Entry 2RC6 (X-ray diffraction, 2.70 A resolution); this record covers chain A.

# Chain A
Molecule: Ferredoxin-NADP reductase
Source organism: Leptospira interrogans
Notes: EC 1.18.1.2
Reference sequence: Q8EY89 (Q8EY89_LEPIN); residue numbers follow UniProt; this construct covers 1-314
Sequence (314 residues; row label = number of the first residue in the row):
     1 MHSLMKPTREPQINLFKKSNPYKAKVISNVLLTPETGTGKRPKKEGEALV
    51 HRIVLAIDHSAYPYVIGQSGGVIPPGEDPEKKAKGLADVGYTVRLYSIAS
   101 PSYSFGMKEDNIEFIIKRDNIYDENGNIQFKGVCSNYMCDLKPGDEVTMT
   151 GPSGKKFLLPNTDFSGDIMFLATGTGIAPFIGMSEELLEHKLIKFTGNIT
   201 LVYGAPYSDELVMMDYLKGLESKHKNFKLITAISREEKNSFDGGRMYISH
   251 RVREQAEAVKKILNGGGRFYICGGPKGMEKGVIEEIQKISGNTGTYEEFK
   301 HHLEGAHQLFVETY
Disordered / not traced: 1-6, 123-124
Bound ions: Zn2+: Glu189, His224
Ligand contacts:
  - FAD (flavin-adenine dinucleotide): Ser69, Arg94, Leu95, Tyr96, Ser97, Ile115, Ile116, Lys117, Asp119, Asn120, Ile121, Phe130, Lys131, Gly132, Val133, Cys134, Ser135, Asn136, Thr175, Ala178, Glu312, Tyr314
  - NADP (NAP; NADP nicotinamide-adenine-dinucleotide phosphate): Arg41, Ala48, Lys117, Thr173, Gly174, Thr175, Gly204, Ala205, Pro206, Glu210, Ser234, Arg235, Arg245, Tyr247, Ile248, Ser249, Gly274, Pro275, Met278
From the paper describing this entry:
  - conformationally variable residues (side-chain flip): Arg245, Tyr247
  - binding site for NADP: Arg41, Lys117, Asp119, Glu210, Ala232, Ser234, Arg235, Arg245, Tyr247, Ile248, Gly277, Met278, Gly281

# Overview
Chain A binds flavin-adenine dinucleotide and NADP. The Zn2+ site is built by Glu189 and His224. From the
paper: a binding site for NADP at Arg41, Lys117 and Asp119 among others; conformational variability at Arg245
and Tyr247.
Chain A is Ferredoxin-NADP reductase (Leptospira interrogans); the structure, Refined structure of FNR from
Leptospira interrogans bound to NADP+, was determined by X-ray diffraction, deposited together with 2RC5.
